PDB entry 4F3Z | X-ray diffraction, 3.20 A resolution | chains B and C of the 6 polymer chains in the assembly

[Chain B]
Molecule: Hemagglutinin
Source organism: Influenza A virus
Notes: fragment: ha2
UniProt: Q8QT89 (Q8QT89_9INFA); residues 1-176 here correspond to UniProt positions 345-520 (UniProt number = residue number + 344)
Sequence (179 residues; row label = number of the first residue in the row):
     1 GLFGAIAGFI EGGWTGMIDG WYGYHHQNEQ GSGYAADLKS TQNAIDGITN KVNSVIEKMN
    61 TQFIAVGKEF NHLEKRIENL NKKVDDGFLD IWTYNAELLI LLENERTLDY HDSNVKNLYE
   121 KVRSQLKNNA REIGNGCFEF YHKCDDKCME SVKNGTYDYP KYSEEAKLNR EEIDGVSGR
Disordered / not traced: 172-179
Disulfide bonds: Cys144-Cys148
Construct notes: expression tag (177-179)

[Chain C]
Molecule: Hemagglutinin
Source organism: Influenza A virus
Notes: fragment: ha1
UniProt: Q8QT89 (Q8QT89_9INFA); the construct lacks a stretch of the UniProt sequence and is renumbered around it, so the offset changes along the chain: 11-55 = UniProt 18-62; 56-83 = UniProt 64-91; 84-90 = UniProt 93-99; 91-116 = UniProt 101-126; 3 more segments
Sequence (329 residues; each row starts with the number of its first residue; note: 13 numbers in that range are skipped by the numbering (no residue carries them; nothing is unmodelled there); a row labelled like 116A-116C holds insertion residues (116A, then the next letters in order)):
     9 PGDTLCIGYH ANNSTDTVDT VLEKNVTVTH SVNLLEDRHN GKLCKLR
   55A G
    56 VAPLHLGKCN IAGWLLGNPE CESLFTAS
   83A S
    84 WSYIVET
   90A S
    91 SSDNGTCYPG DFINYEELRE QLSSVS
116A-116C SFE
   117 RFEIFPKTSS WPNHDTN
133A-133N RGVTAACPYAGAKS
   147 FYRNLIWLVK KENSYPKLSK SYINNKGKEV LVLWGIHHPS TSADQQSLYQ NADAYVFVCS
   207 SRYSKKFKPE IAACPKVRDQ AGRINYYWTL VEPGDKITFE ATGNLVVPRY AFAMERNSGS
  266A G
   267 IIISDTSVHD CNTTCQTPKG AINTSLPFQN IHPVTIGECP KYVKSTKLRM ATGLRNVPSI
   327 QSR
Disordered / not traced: 78-81, 133A-133N, 221-226, 326-329
Disulfide bonds: Cys52-Cys277, Cys64-Cys76, Cys281-Cys305
Covalent attachments: N-acetylglucosamine (NAG) linked to Asn94
Construct notes: expression tag (9-10); engineered mutation Cys205 (Gly219 in Q8QT89), Cys220 (Arg234 in Q8QT89)
From the paper describing this entry:
  - mutagenesis - G205C/R220C: increased stability (proposed by the authors, not directly observed)

[How chain B and chain C interact]
Contacting residue pairs (13):
  His72(B) with Glu107(C); Gln111(C); Arg208(C)
  Leu73(B) with Asn104(C); Glu107(C)
  Glu74(B) with Glu107(C)
  Lys75(B) with Glu107(C), hydrogen bond (backbone-side chain); Glu110(C); Gln111(C)
  Arg76(B) with Glu106(C), salt bridge; Glu107(C), salt bridge; Glu110(C)
  Asn79(B) with Glu110(C), hydrogen bond
Interface residues without a listed pair, chain C (7 interface residues in all): Ser114

[Summary]
Chain B and chain C form an interface of 6 and 7 residues respectively, with 2 hydrogen bonds and 2 salt
bridges. Polar pairs include Arg76(B)-Glu106(C), Arg76(B)-Glu107(C) and Lys75(B)-Glu107(C).
N-acetylglucosamine is covalently linked to Asn94(C). From the paper: G205C/R220C of chain C increase
stability.
Here chain B is Hemagglutinin and chain C is Hemagglutinin, both from Influenza A virus. Entry 4F3Z (Crystal
structure of a swine H1N2 influenza virus hemagglutinin) was determined by X-ray diffraction.
